Entry 4MGD (X-ray diffraction, 1.90 A resolution); this record covers chains A and B of the 4 polymer chains in the assembly.

# Chain A
Protein: Estrogen receptor
Organism: Homo sapiens
Notes: fragment: ligand binding domain
UniProt: P03372 (ESR1_HUMAN); residues 302-552 here = UniProt positions 302-552
Sequence (255 residues; numbered 298 to 552; the number before each row is that of its first residue):
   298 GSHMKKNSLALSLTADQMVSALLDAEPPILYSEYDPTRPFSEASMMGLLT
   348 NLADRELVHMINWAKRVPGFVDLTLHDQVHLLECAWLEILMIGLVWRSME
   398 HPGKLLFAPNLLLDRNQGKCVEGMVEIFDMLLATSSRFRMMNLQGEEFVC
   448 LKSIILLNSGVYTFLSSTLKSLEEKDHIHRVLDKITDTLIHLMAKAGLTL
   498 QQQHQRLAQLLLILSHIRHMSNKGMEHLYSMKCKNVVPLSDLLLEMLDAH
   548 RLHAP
Disordered / not traced: 298-304, 417-418, 462-463, 550-552
Construct notes: expression tag (298-301); engineered mutation Ser537 (Tyr in P03372)
Modified / non-standard residues: Cys381 (s-hydroxycysteine; CSO)
Residues lining bound ligands: HPTE (27N; 4,4'-(2,2,2-trichloroethane-1,1-diyl)diphenol): Leu346, Thr347, Leu349, Ala350, Glu353, Leu384, Leu387, Met388, Leu391, Arg394, Phe404, Met421, Ile424, Phe425, Leu428, Leu525, Leu536, Leu540
From the paper describing this entry:
  - binding site for HPTE: Thr347
  - conformationally variable residues (side-chain flip): Thr347
  - specificity-determining residues: Met421 (proposed by the authors, not directly observed)
  - mutagenesis - Y537S: increased stability (citing earlier work)

# Chain B
Protein: Estrogen receptor
Organism: Homo sapiens
Notes: fragment: ligand binding domain
UniProt: P03372 (ESR1_HUMAN); residues 302-552 here = UniProt positions 302-552
Sequence (255 residues; row label = number of the first residue in the row):
   298 GSHMKKNSLALSLTADQMVSALLDAEPPILYSEYDPTRPFSEASMMGLLT
   348 NLADRELVHMINWAKRVPGFVDLTLHDQVHLLECAWLEILMIGLVWRSME
   398 HPGKLLFAPNLLLDRNQGKCVEGMVEIFDMLLATSSRFRMMNLQGEEFVC
   448 LKSIILLNSGVYTFLSSTLKSLEEKDHIHRVLDKITDTLIHLMAKAGLTL
   498 QQQHQRLAQLLLILSHIRHMSNKGMEHLYSMKCKNVVPLSDLLLEMLDAH
   548 RLHAP
Disordered / not traced: 298-302, 462-471, 549-552
Construct notes: expression tag (298-301); engineered mutation Ser537 (Tyr in P03372)
Modified / non-standard residues: Cys381 (s-hydroxycysteine; CSO); Cys530 (s-hydroxycysteine; CSO)
Residues lining bound ligands: HPTE (27N; 4,4'-(2,2,2-trichloroethane-1,1-diyl)diphenol): Met343, Leu346, Thr347, Leu349, Ala350, Glu353, Leu384, Leu387, Met388, Leu391, Arg394, Phe404, Met421, Ile424, Leu428, Leu525, Leu536, Leu540

# Chain A / chain B interface
Contacting residue pairs (57):
  Cys381(A) - His516(B)
  Ala430(A) - Tyr459(B)
  Arg434(A) - Tyr459(B)  hydrogen bond
  Arg434(A) - His476(B)
  Ile451(A) - Leu509(B)  hydrophobic
  Asn455(A) - Leu509(B)
  Asn455(A) - His513(B)  hydrogen bond (backbone-side chain)
  Ser456(A) - His513(B)
  Val458(A) - His513(B)
  Tyr459(A) - Ala430(B)
  Tyr459(A) - Arg434(B)  hydrogen bond
  Tyr459(A) - Ile510(B)
  Tyr459(A) - His513(B)
  Thr460(A) - His513(B)
  His476(A) - Arg434(B)  hydrogen bond
  Asp480(A) - Gln502(B)
  Asp480(A) - Gln506(B)  hydrogen bond
  Thr483(A) - His501(B)
  Thr483(A) - Ala505(B)
  Asp484(A) - Gln498(B)  hydrogen bond
  Asp484(A) - His501(B)  salt bridge
  Asp484(A) - Gln502(B)  hydrogen bond
  Ile487(A) - His501(B)
  Leu497(A) - Leu497(B)  hydrophobic
  Gln498(A) - Asp484(B)  hydrogen bond
  His501(A) - Thr483(B)
  His501(A) - Ile487(B)
  His501(A) - His501(B)
  His501(A) - Leu504(B)
  Gln502(A) - Asp480(B)
  Gln502(A) - Asp484(B)  hydrogen bond
  Leu504(A) - His501(B)
  Ala505(A) - Thr483(B)
  Ala505(A) - Leu508(B)  hydrophobic
  Gln506(A) - Asp480(B)  hydrogen bond
  Leu508(A) - Ala505(B)  hydrophobic
  Leu509(A) - Ile451(B)  hydrophobic
  Leu509(A) - Asn455(B)
  Leu511(A) - Leu509(B)  hydrophobic
  Leu511(A) - Ser512(B)
  Ser512(A) - Arg515(B)  hydrogen bond
  His513(A) - Asn455(B)  hydrogen bond (side chain-backbone)
  His513(A) - Ser456(B)
  His513(A) - Val458(B)
  His513(A) - Tyr459(B)
  His513(A) - Arg515(B)  hydrogen bond
  Arg515(A) - Ser512(B)  hydrogen bond
  Arg515(A) - His513(B)  hydrogen bond
  Arg515(A) - His516(B)
  His516(A) - Arg515(B)
  His516(A) - Asn519(B)  hydrogen bond
  Asn519(A) - His516(B)  hydrogen bond
  Asn519(A) - Asn519(B)  hydrogen bond
  Lys520(A) - His547(B)  hydrogen bond (side chain-backbone)
  Glu523(A) - Glu523(B)
  His547(A) - Lys520(B)
  Leu549(A) - Lys520(B)
Interface residues without a listed pair, chain A (36 interface residues in all): Met427, Leu479, Ile510
Interface residues without a listed pair, chain B (36 interface residues in all): Cys381, Met427, Thr460, Leu479, Gln500, Leu511

# Overview
Chain A and chain B each contribute 36 residues to their interface; the contacts include 19 hydrogen bonds and
1 salt bridge. Polar contacts include Asp484(A)-His501(B), Arg434(A)-Tyr459(B) and Asn455(A)-His513(B). Bound
to chain A: HPTE. Chain B binds HPTE. From the paper: a binding site for HPTE at Thr347(A); Y537S of chain A
increases stability.
Here chain A is Estrogen receptor and chain B is Estrogen receptor, both from Homo sapiens. Entry 4MGD
(Crystal structure of hERa-LBD (Y537S) in complex with HPTE) was determined by X-ray diffraction, deposited
together with 4MG5, 4MG6, 4MG7, 4MG8, 4MG9, 4MGA, 4MGB and 4MGC.
